PDB entry 1KUK | X-ray diffraction, 1.45 A resolution | chains A and B

== Chain A ==
Name: metalloproteinase
From: Protobothrops mucrosquamatus
Notes: EC 3.4.24.44; fragment: catalytic protease domain
Reference sequence: O57413 (O57413_TRIMU); residues 1-203 here correspond to UniProt positions 196-398 (UniProt number = residue number + 195)
Amino-acid sequence (203 residues; each row starts with the number of its first residue):
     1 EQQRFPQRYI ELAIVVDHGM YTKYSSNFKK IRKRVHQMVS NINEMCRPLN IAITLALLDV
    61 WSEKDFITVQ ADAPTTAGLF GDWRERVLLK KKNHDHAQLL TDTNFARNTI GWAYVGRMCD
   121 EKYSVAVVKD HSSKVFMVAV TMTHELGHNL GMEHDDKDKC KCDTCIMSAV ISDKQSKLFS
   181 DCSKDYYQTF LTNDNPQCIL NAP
Not modelled in the structure: 1-2
Differences from the reference sequence: conflict Tyr21 (His216 in O57413), Ile42 (Met237 in O57413), Ala169 (Pro364 in O57413)
Curated features (UniProtKB/Swiss-Prot):
  - binding site (Zn(2+)): His148
Disulfide bonds: Cys119-Cys198, Cys160-Cys182, Cys162-Cys165
Bound ions: Cd2+ site 1: Gln7, Asn50; Cd2+ site 2 near His18 (its only coordinating residue here); Cd2+ site 3: His36, Asp156, Asp158; Cd2+ site 4 near Glu85 (its only coordinating residue here); Cd2+ site 5 near His131 (its only coordinating residue here); Cd2+ site 6: His144, His148, His154 (shared with Trp253(B) of chain B); Cd2+ site 7: Asp181, Asp185; Cd2+ site 8 near Asp194 (its only coordinating residue here); Cd2+ site 9 near Pro203 (its only coordinating residue here)

== Chain B ==
Name: EKW
Amino-acid sequence (3 residues; each row starts with the number of its first residue):
   251 EKW
Modified / non-standard residues: Glu251 (pyroglutamic acid; PCA)
Bound ions: Cd2+: Trp253 (shared with His144(A), His148(A), His154(A) of chain A)

== Interface between chain A and chain B ==
Contacting residue pairs (22):
  Arg107(A) - Lys252(B)  hydrogen bond (backbone-side chain)
  Asn108(A) - Glu251(B)
  Asn108(A) - Lys252(B)  hydrogen bond (backbone-backbone)
  Thr109(A) - Lys252(B)
  Ile110(A) - Lys252(B)  hydrogen bond (backbone-backbone)
  Ile110(A) - Trp253(B)  hydrophobic
  Gly111(A) - Lys252(B)
  Gly111(A) - Trp253(B)
  Val140(A) - Trp253(B)
  Thr141(A) - Trp253(B)
  His144(A) - Trp253(B)  hydrogen bond (side chain-backbone)
  Glu145(A) - Trp253(B)
  His148(A) - Trp253(B)
  His154(A) - Trp253(B)  hydrogen bond (side chain-backbone)
  Ile166(A) - Trp253(B)
  Ser168(A) - Trp253(B)  hydrogen bond (backbone-side chain)
  Ala169(A) - Trp253(B)  hydrogen bond (backbone-side chain)
  Val170(A) - Glu251(B)
  Val170(A) - Trp253(B)
  Ile171(A) - Glu251(B)
  Ile171(A) - Trp253(B)  hydrophobic
  Gln175(A) - Trp253(B)

== In short ==
17 residues of chain A and 3 residues of chain B are in contact, with 7 hydrogen bonds. Among the polar pairs
are Arg107(A)-Lys252(B), His144(A)-Trp253(B) and His154(A)-Trp253(B). Curated annotation (UniProt) lists
Zn2+-binding residue His148(A) on chain A.
Chain A is metalloproteinase (Protobothrops mucrosquamatus) and chain B is EKW; the structure, Crystal
Structure of a Taiwan Habu Venom Metalloproteinase complexed with pEKW, was determined by X-ray diffraction,
deposited together with 1KUG and 1KUI.
